3O9X - chains A and E of the 4 polymer chains in the assembly; structure by X-ray diffraction, 2.10 A resolution.

# Chain A
Molecule: Uncharacterized HTH-type transcriptional regulator ygiT
Organism: Escherichia coli
UniProtKB: Q46864 (YGIT_ECOLI); residues 1-131 here = UniProt positions 1-131
Sequence (133 residues; row label = number of the first residue in the row; numbers below 1 keep their minus sign (Gly-1 is residue -1)):
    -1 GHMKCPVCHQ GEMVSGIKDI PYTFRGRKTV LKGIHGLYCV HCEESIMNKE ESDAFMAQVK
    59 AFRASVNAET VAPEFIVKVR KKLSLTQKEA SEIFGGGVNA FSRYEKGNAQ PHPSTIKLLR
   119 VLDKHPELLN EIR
Disordered / not traced: -1
Differences from the reference sequence: expression tag (-1 to 0)
Metal / ion sites: Zn2+: Cys3, Cys6, Cys37, Cys40
Swiss-Prot annotation at these positions:
  - DNA-binding region: Gln85 to Lys104 (H-T-H motif)
  - binding site (Zn(2+)): Cys3, Cys6, Cys37, Cys40
  - mutagenesis: Arg61 (R61A/D: Decreases DNA-binding, decreases thermostability of MqsR-MqsA complex), Asn97 to Arg101 (Abolishes DNA-binding, including binding to the rpoS promoter), Asn97 (N97A: 50-fold reduction in DNA-binding), Arg101 (R101A: 10-fold reduction in DNA-binding)
From the paper describing this entry:
  - binding site for the 26-nt DNA strand (chain E): Phe22, Arg23, Lys58, Arg61, Arg78, Lys79, Thr84, Gln85, Lys86, Gly94, Gly95, Val96, Asn97 to Lys104, Ala107, Gln108, His110
  - specificity-determining residues: Asn97, Arg101
  - binding site for the 26-nt DNA strand: Asn97, Ser100, His110
  - mutagenesis - N97A (40.1 +/- 7.3 nm), R101A (7.5 +/- 4.5 nm): decreased binding to the 26-nt DNA strand (chain E)
  - mutagenesis - N97A/R101A: abolished binding to the 26-nt DNA strand (chain E)
  - conformationally variable residues (domain motion, loop rearrangement): Arg23, Arg61, Asn65, Thr68, Val69, Gly93 to Gly95
  - contacts within the chain: Asn65-Gly105 (hydrogen bond), Asn65-Gln108 (hydrogen bond)
  - self-association interface (contacts with another copy of this molecule): Ser112

# Chain E
Molecule: 26-nt DNA strand
Sequence (26 nucleotides; each row starts with the number of its first residue):
     1 AGTTATAACC TAAAAGGTTA ATTACA

# Interface between chain A and chain E
Residue-residue contacts (15; chain A residue first):
  Arg23(A) - DG16(E)  salt bridge to the phosphate
  Arg78(A) - DA5(E)  salt bridge to the phosphate
  Thr84(A) - DT4(E)  phosphate contact
  Thr84(A) - DA5(E)  phosphate contact
  Gln85(A) - DA5(E)  hydrogen bond to the phosphate
  Gln85(A) - DT6(E)  hydrogen bond to the phosphate
  Asn97(A) - DT6(E)  base contact
  Asn97(A) - DA7(E)  hydrogen bond to the base
  Asn97(A) - DA8(E)  base contact
  Ser100(A) - DT6(E)  hydrogen bond to the phosphate
  Arg101(A) - DC9(E)  base contact
  Lys104(A) - DT6(E)  phosphate contact
  Lys104(A) - DA7(E)  salt bridge to the phosphate
  His110(A) - DA15(E)  salt bridge to the phosphate
  Pro111(A) - DG16(E)  phosphate contact
Other interface residues (no listed pair), chain A (13 interface residues in all): Lys58, Lys79, Lys86

# Overview
Chain A and chain E form an interface of 13 and 8 residues respectively, with 4 hydrogen bonds and 4 salt
bridges. Polar contacts include Asn97(A)-DA7(E), Gln85(A)-DA5(E) and Gln85(A)-DT6(E). The paper reports a
binding site for the 26-nt DNA strand (chain E) at Phe22(A), Arg23(A) and Lys58(A) among others; N97A and
R101A of chain A reduce binding to the 26-nt DNA strand (chain E).
Chain A is Uncharacterized HTH-type transcriptional regulator ygiT (Escherichia coli) and chain E is a 26-nt
DNA strand; the structure, Structure of the E. coli antitoxin MqsA (YgiT/b3021) in complex with its gene
promoter, was determined by X-ray diffraction.
